Entry 9B8B (electron microscopy, 3.20 A resolution); this record covers chains K and F of the 14 polymer chains in the assembly.

# Chain K
Name: RM20A3 fragment antigen binding heavy chain
From: Macaca mulatta
Chain sequence (124 residues; numbered 1 to 112 plus 12 insertion-coded residues; the number before each row is that of its first residue; a row labelled like 82A-82C holds insertion residues (82A, then the next letters in order)):
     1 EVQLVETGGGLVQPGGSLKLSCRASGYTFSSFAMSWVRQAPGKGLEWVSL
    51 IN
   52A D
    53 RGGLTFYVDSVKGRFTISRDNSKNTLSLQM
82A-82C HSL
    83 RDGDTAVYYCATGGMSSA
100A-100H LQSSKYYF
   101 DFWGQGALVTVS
Disulfide bonds: Cys22-Cys92

# Chain F
Name: Transmembrane protein gp41
From: Human immunodeficiency virus 1
Reference sequence: Q2N0S6 (Q2N0S6_9HIV1); residues 512-664 here correspond to UniProt positions 509-661 (UniProt number = residue number - 3)
Chain sequence (153 residues; row label = number of the first residue in the row):
   512 AVGIGAVSLGFLGAAGSTMGAASMTLTVQARNLLSGIVQQQSNLLRAPEP
   562 QQHLLKDTHWGIKQLQARVLAVEHYLRDQQLLGIWGCSGKLICCTNVPWN
   612 SSWSNRNLSEIWDNMTWLQWDKEISNYTQIIYGLLEESQNQQEKNEQDLL
   662 ALD
Disordered / not traced: 512-518, 547-574
Construct notes: conflict Ser519 (Phe516 in Q2N0S6), Pro559 (Ile556 in Q2N0S6), Pro561 (Ala558 in Q2N0S6), Asp568 (Leu565 in Q2N0S6), His570 (Val567 in Q2N0S6), His585 (Arg582 in Q2N0S6), Cys605 (Thr602 in Q2N0S6)
Disulfide bonds: Cys598-Cys604
Covalently attached groups: N-acetylglucosamine (NAG) linked to Asn611, Asn618, Asn625, Asn637
Ligand contacts: N-acetylglucosamine (NAG; 2-acetamido-2-deoxy-beta-D-glucopyranose): Leu520, Gly524, Ser528

# Chain K / chain F interface
Contacting residue pairs (18; chain K residue first):
  Arg53(K) with Lys655(F); Asn656(F), hydrogen bond; Asp659(F), salt bridge
  Leu56(K) with Asn656(F); Asp659(F); Leu660(F), hydrophobic
  Phe58(K) with Leu660(F), hydrophobic; Leu663(F), hydrophobic
  Met97(K) with Leu663(F), hydrophobic
  Ser99(K) with Asp659(F)
  Ala100(K) with Gln658(F); Asp659(F); Ala662(F), hydrophobic
  Leu100A(K) with Lys655(F); Gln658(F)
  Tyr100F(K) with Ala662(F), hydrogen bond (side chain-backbone); Leu663(F); Asp664(F), hydrogen bond (side chain-backbone)
Also at the interface, not in a pair above, chain K (10 interface residues in all): Asn52, Gly55

# In short
10 residues of chain K face 8 of chain F across their interface; the contacts include 3 hydrogen bonds and 1
salt bridge. Among the polar pairs are Arg53(K)-Asp659(F), Arg53(K)-Asn656(F) and Tyr100F(K)-Ala662(F). Bound
to chain F: N-acetylglucosamine.
Here chain K is RM20A3 fragment antigen binding heavy chain (Macaca mulatta) and chain F is Transmembrane
protein gp41 (Human immunodeficiency virus 1). Entry 9B8B (RM038 Fab in complex with Apex-GT 6.2 trimer and
RM20A3 Fab) was determined by electron microscopy together with 9MPX, 9MQG, 9B8C, 9MPB and 9MPC from the same
study.
